Entry 9D2G (electron microscopy, 3.10 A resolution); this record covers chains A and B of the 5 polymer chains in the assembly.

== Chain A (and B) ==
Protein: Transthyretin
Source organism: Homo sapiens
Notes: chain B of this document is another copy of the same molecule, construct and numbering; everything in this record applies to it too
UniProtKB: P02766 (TTHY_HUMAN); residues 1-127 here correspond to UniProt positions 21-147 (UniProt number = residue number + 20)
Amino-acid sequence (127 residues; each row starts with the number of its first residue):
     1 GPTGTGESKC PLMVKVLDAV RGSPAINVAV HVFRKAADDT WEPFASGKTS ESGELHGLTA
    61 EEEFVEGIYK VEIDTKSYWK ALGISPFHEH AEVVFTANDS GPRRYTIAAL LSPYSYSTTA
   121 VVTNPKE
Unresolved in the structure: 1-10, 36-57, 125-127
Sequence notes: variant A60 (Thr80 in P02766)
Swiss-Prot annotation at these positions:
  - binding site (L-thyroxine): K15, E54, S117
  - modified residue: C10 (Sulfocysteine), E42 (4-carboxyglutamate), S52 (Phosphoserine)
  - glycosylation: N98 (N-linked (GlcNAc...) asparagine)

== How chain A and chain B interact ==
Contacting residue pairs (206):
  P11(A) - P11(B)  hydrophobic
  P11(A) - L12(B)  hydrogen bond (backbone-backbone)
  L12(A) - L12(B)
  L12(A) - R34(B)
  M13(A) - L12(B)  hydrogen bond (backbone-backbone)
  M13(A) - M13(B)
  M13(A) - V14(B)  hydrogen bond (backbone-backbone)
  V14(A) - V14(B)
  K15(A) - V14(B)  hydrogen bond (backbone-backbone)
  K15(A) - K15(B)
  K15(A) - V16(B)  hydrogen bond (backbone-backbone)
  V16(A) - V16(B)
  L17(A) - V16(B)  hydrogen bond (backbone-backbone)
  L17(A) - L17(B)  hydrogen bond (backbone-backbone)
  D18(A) - L17(B)
  D18(A) - D18(B)  hydrogen bond (backbone-backbone)
  A19(A) - D18(B)  hydrogen bond (backbone-backbone)
  A19(A) - A19(B)
  A19(A) - V20(B)  hydrogen bond (backbone-backbone)
  V20(A) - V20(B)
  R21(A) - V20(B)  hydrogen bond (backbone-backbone)
  R21(A) - R21(B)
  R21(A) - G22(B)  hydrogen bond (backbone-backbone)
  G22(A) - S23(B)  hydrogen bond (backbone-backbone)
  S23(A) - S23(B)  hydrogen bond (backbone-side chain)
  P24(A) - S23(B)
  P24(A) - P24(B)
  A25(A) - P24(B)  hydrogen bond (backbone-backbone)
  A25(A) - A25(B)
  A25(A) - I26(B)  hydrogen bond (backbone-backbone)
  I26(A) - I26(B)
  N27(A) - I26(B)  hydrogen bond (backbone-backbone)
  N27(A) - N27(B)
  N27(A) - V28(B)  hydrogen bond (backbone-backbone)
  N27(A) - Y69(B)
  V28(A) - V28(B)
  A29(A) - V28(B)  hydrogen bond (backbone-backbone)
  A29(A) - A29(B)
  A29(A) - V30(B)  hydrogen bond (backbone-backbone)
  V30(A) - V30(B)
  H31(A) - V30(B)  hydrogen bond (backbone-backbone)
  H31(A) - H31(B)
  H31(A) - V32(B)  hydrogen bond (backbone-backbone)
  V32(A) - V32(B)
  F33(A) - V32(B)  hydrogen bond (backbone-backbone)
  F33(A) - F33(B)
  F33(A) - R34(B)  hydrogen bond (backbone-backbone)
  R34(A) - R34(B)
  K35(A) - R34(B)  hydrogen bond (backbone-backbone)
  K35(A) - E63(B)  salt bridge
  L58(A) - L58(B)  hydrogen bond (backbone-backbone)
  L58(A) - T59(B)  hydrogen bond (backbone-backbone)
  L58(A) - A81(B)
  L58(A) - L82(B)
  L58(A) - G83(B)
  T59(A) - T59(B)
  A60(A) - T59(B)  hydrogen bond (backbone-backbone)
  A60(A) - A60(B)
  A60(A) - E61(B)  hydrogen bond (backbone-backbone)
  E61(A) - E61(B)
  E62(A) - E61(B)  hydrogen bond (backbone-backbone)
  E62(A) - E62(B)
  E63(A) - E62(B)  hydrogen bond (backbone-backbone)
  E63(A) - E63(B)
  E63(A) - F64(B)  hydrogen bond (backbone-backbone)
  F64(A) - F64(B)
  V65(A) - F64(B)  hydrogen bond (backbone-backbone)
  V65(A) - V65(B)
  V65(A) - E66(B)  hydrogen bond (backbone-backbone)
  E66(A) - E66(B)
  G67(A) - E66(B)  hydrogen bond (backbone-backbone)
  G67(A) - G67(B)
  I68(A) - G67(B)
  I68(A) - I68(B)
  Y69(A) - G67(B)
  Y69(A) - I68(B)  hydrogen bond (backbone-backbone)
  Y69(A) - Y69(B)
  Y69(A) - K70(B)  hydrogen bond (backbone-backbone)
  K70(A) - K70(B)
  V71(A) - K70(B)  hydrogen bond (backbone-backbone)
  V71(A) - V71(B)
  V71(A) - E72(B)  hydrogen bond (backbone-backbone)
  E72(A) - E72(B)
  I73(A) - E72(B)  hydrogen bond (backbone-backbone)
  I73(A) - I73(B)
  I73(A) - D74(B)  hydrogen bond (backbone-backbone)
  D74(A) - D74(B)  hydrogen bond (backbone-backbone)
  D74(A) - T75(B)  hydrogen bond (backbone-backbone)
  D74(A) - Y105(B)
  T75(A) - T75(B)
  K76(A) - D74(B)  salt bridge
  K76(A) - T75(B)  hydrogen bond (backbone-backbone)
  K76(A) - K76(B)
  K76(A) - S77(B)  hydrogen bond (backbone-backbone)
  S77(A) - S77(B)
  Y78(A) - S77(B)  hydrogen bond (backbone-backbone)
  Y78(A) - Y78(B)
  W79(A) - Y78(B)  hydrogen bond (backbone-backbone)
  W79(A) - W79(B)
  W79(A) - K80(B)  hydrogen bond (backbone-backbone)
  K80(A) - K80(B)
  A81(A) - K80(B)  hydrogen bond (backbone-backbone)
  A81(A) - A81(B)  hydrogen bond (backbone-backbone)
  L82(A) - L82(B)  hydrophobic
  L82(A) - G83(B)  hydrogen bond (backbone-backbone)
  G83(A) - G83(B)
  I84(A) - I84(B)  hydrophobic
  S85(A) - I84(B)  hydrogen bond (backbone-backbone)
  S85(A) - S85(B)
  P86(A) - I84(B)
  P86(A) - S85(B)
  P86(A) - P86(B)
  P86(A) - F87(B)  hydrogen bond (backbone-backbone)
  F87(A) - F87(B)  hydrogen bond (backbone-backbone)
  F87(A) - H88(B)
  H88(A) - S85(B)
  H88(A) - H88(B)  hydrogen bond (backbone-backbone)
  H88(A) - E89(B)  hydrogen bond (backbone-backbone)
  E89(A) - E89(B)
  H90(A) - E89(B)  hydrogen bond (backbone-backbone)
  H90(A) - H90(B)
  A91(A) - H90(B)
  A91(A) - A91(B)
  A91(A) - E92(B)  hydrogen bond (backbone-backbone)
  E92(A) - E92(B)
  V93(A) - E92(B)  hydrogen bond (backbone-backbone)
  V93(A) - V93(B)
  V93(A) - V94(B)  hydrogen bond (backbone-backbone)
  V94(A) - V94(B)
  F95(A) - W79(B)
  F95(A) - V94(B)  hydrogen bond (backbone-backbone)
  F95(A) - F95(B)  hydrophobic
  F95(A) - T96(B)  hydrogen bond (backbone-backbone)
  T96(A) - T96(B)
  A97(A) - Y78(B)  hydrophobic
  A97(A) - T96(B)  hydrogen bond (backbone-backbone)
  A97(A) - A97(B)
  A97(A) - N98(B)  hydrogen bond (backbone-backbone)
  N98(A) - N98(B)
  D99(A) - N98(B)  hydrogen bond (backbone-backbone)
  D99(A) - D99(B)
  D99(A) - S100(B)  hydrogen bond (backbone-backbone)
  D99(A) - G101(B)
  D99(A) - R103(B)  salt bridge
  S100(A) - S100(B)
  S100(A) - G101(B)
  G101(A) - G101(B)
  G101(A) - P102(B)
  G101(A) - R103(B)
  P102(A) - P102(B)
  R103(A) - P102(B)
  R103(A) - R103(B)
  R103(A) - R104(B)  hydrogen bond (backbone-backbone)
  R104(A) - R104(B)
  Y105(A) - R104(B)  hydrogen bond (backbone-backbone)
  Y105(A) - Y105(B)  hydrophobic
  Y105(A) - T106(B)  hydrogen bond (backbone-backbone)
  T106(A) - T106(B)
  I107(A) - T106(B)  hydrogen bond (backbone-backbone)
  I107(A) - I107(B)
  I107(A) - A108(B)  hydrogen bond (backbone-backbone)
  A108(A) - A108(B)
  A109(A) - A108(B)  hydrogen bond (backbone-backbone)
  A109(A) - A109(B)
  A109(A) - Y114(B)
  L110(A) - V71(B)  hydrophobic
  L110(A) - A109(B)  hydrogen bond (backbone-backbone)
  L110(A) - L110(B)
  L110(A) - L111(B)  hydrogen bond (backbone-backbone)
  L111(A) - N27(B)  hydrogen bond (backbone-side chain)
  L111(A) - V71(B)  hydrophobic
  L111(A) - L111(B)
  S112(A) - A109(B)
  S112(A) - S112(B)
  S112(A) - P113(B)
  S112(A) - Y114(B)
  P113(A) - A25(B)
  P113(A) - N27(B)
  P113(A) - P113(B)
  P113(A) - Y114(B)  hydrogen bond (backbone-backbone)
  Y114(A) - Y114(B)
  S115(A) - S23(B)  hydrogen bond
  S115(A) - Y114(B)  hydrogen bond (backbone-backbone)
  S115(A) - S115(B)
  S115(A) - Y116(B)  hydrogen bond (backbone-backbone)
  Y116(A) - S23(B)
  Y116(A) - Y116(B)
  Y116(A) - S117(B)
  S117(A) - Y114(B)
  S117(A) - S115(B)
  S117(A) - Y116(B)  hydrogen bond (side chain-backbone)
  S117(A) - S117(B)  hydrogen bond (side chain-backbone)
  T118(A) - S117(B)  hydrogen bond (backbone-backbone)
  T118(A) - T118(B)
  T118(A) - T119(B)  hydrogen bond (backbone-backbone)
  T119(A) - Y114(B)  hydrogen bond
  T119(A) - T119(B)
  A120(A) - T119(B)  hydrogen bond (backbone-backbone)
  A120(A) - A120(B)
  A120(A) - V121(B)  hydrogen bond (backbone-backbone)
  V121(A) - V121(B)
  V122(A) - V121(B)  hydrogen bond (backbone-backbone)
  V122(A) - V122(B)
  V122(A) - T123(B)  hydrogen bond (backbone-backbone)
  T123(A) - T123(B)
  N124(A) - T123(B)  hydrogen bond (backbone-backbone)
Interface residues without a listed pair, chain B (92 interface residues in all): K35, N124

== Summary ==
Chain A and chain B each contribute 92 residues to their interface; the contacts include 89 hydrogen bonds and
3 salt bridges. Polar contacts include K35(A)-E63(B), K76(A)-D74(B) and D99(A)-R103(B). UniProt lists 3
L-thyroxine-binding residues on chain A.
Chain A and chain B are both Transthyretin (Homo sapiens); the structure, Cryo-EM structure of amyloid fibril
extracted from liver of a variant ATTR T60A amyloidosis patient 3, was determined by electron microscopy (same
publication as 9D21, 9D23, 9D24 and 9D27).
